Entry 4NNN (X-ray diffraction, 2.50 A resolution); this record covers chains O and U of the 28 polymer chains in the assembly.

Chain O:
Protein: Proteasome subunit alpha type-2
Source organism: Saccharomyces cerevisiae S288c
Notes: EC 3.4.25.1
Reference sequence: P23639 (PSA2_YEAST); residues 1-250 here = UniProt positions 1-250
Chain sequence (250 residues; each row starts with the number of its first residue):
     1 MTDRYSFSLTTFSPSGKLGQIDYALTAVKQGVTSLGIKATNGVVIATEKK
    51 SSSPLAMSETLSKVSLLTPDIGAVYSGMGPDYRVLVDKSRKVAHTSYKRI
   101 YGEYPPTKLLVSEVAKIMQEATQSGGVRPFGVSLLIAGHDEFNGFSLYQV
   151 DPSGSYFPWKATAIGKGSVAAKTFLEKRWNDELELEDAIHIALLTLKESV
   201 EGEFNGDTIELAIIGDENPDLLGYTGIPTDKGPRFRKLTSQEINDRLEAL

Chain U:
Protein: Proteasome subunit alpha type-1
Source organism: Saccharomyces cerevisiae S288c
Notes: EC 3.4.25.1
Reference sequence: P21243 (PSA1_YEAST); residues -8 to 243 here correspond to UniProt positions 1-252 (UniProt number = residue number + 9)
Chain sequence (252 residues; row label = number of the first residue in the row; numbers below 1 keep their minus sign (Met-8 is residue -8)):
    -8 MSGAAAASAAGYDRHITIFSPEGRLYQVEYAFKATNQTNINSLAVRGKDC
    42 TVVISQKKVPDKLLDPTTVSYIFCISRTIGMVVNGPIPDARNAALRAKAE
    92 AAEFRYKYGYDMPCDVLAKRMANLSQIYTQRAYMRPLGVILTFVSVDEEL
   142 GPSIYKTDPAGYYVGYKATATGPKQQEITTNLENHFKKSKIDHINEESWE
   192 KVVEFAITHMIDALGTEFSKNDLEVGVATKDKFFTLSAENIEERLVAIAE
   242 QD
Disordered / not traced: -8 to 1, 243

Chain O / chain U interface:
Residue-residue contacts (67):
  Asp3(O) with Tyr124(U)
  Tyr5(O) with Ile7(U); Ala123(U), hydrophobic; Tyr124(U), hydrophobic
  Leu9(O) with Ile9(U), hydrophobic; Ala123(U), hydrophobic
  Gln20(O) with Ile9(U); Phe10(U), hydrogen bond (side chain-backbone)
  Tyr23(O) with Phe10(U); Ser11(U); Pro12(U), hydrophobic; Gly14(U)
  Ala24(O) with Phe10(U), hydrophobic
  Thr26(O) with Pro12(U); Glu13(U)
  Ala27(O) with Gly14(U)
  Ser52(O) with Tyr153(U), hydrogen bond
  Ser53(O) with Thr170(U)
  Pro54(O) with Lys158(U), hydrogen bond (backbone-side chain); Glu174(U)
  Leu55(O) with Tyr157(U); Lys158(U), hydrogen bond (backbone-backbone); Ala159(U); Thr170(U); Leu173(U), hydrophobic; Phe177(U), hydrophobic
  Ala56(O) with Gly156(U); Tyr157(U), hydrophobic
  Met57(O) with Arg37(U); Val155(U); Gly156(U), hydrogen bond (backbone-backbone); Tyr157(U); Lys158(U)
  Thr60(O) with Tyr146(U); Val155(U); Gly156(U), hydrogen bond (side chain-backbone)
  Leu61(O) with Tyr153(U); Val155(U), hydrophobic
  Met78(O) with Phe10(U), hydrophobic; Leu16(U), hydrophobic
  Pro80(O) with Gln117(U); Ala151(U); Gly152(U); Tyr153(U)
  Asp81(O) with Gln117(U)
  Arg83(O) with Ala113(U), hydrogen bond (side chain-backbone); Asn114(U); Gly152(U), hydrogen bond (side chain-backbone); Tyr154(U)
  Val84(O) with Asn114(U); Gln117(U)
  Asp87(O) with Lys110(U), salt bridge; Asn114(U)
  Gly126(O) with Gln121(U); Arg122(U); Ala123(U), hydrogen bond (backbone-backbone)
  Val127(O) with Gln121(U); Arg122(U)
  Arg128(O) with Thr8(U); Phe10(U); Leu16(U); Gln117(U); Thr120(U), hydrogen bond (side chain-backbone); Gln121(U), hydrogen bond (backbone-backbone)
  Pro129(O) with Phe10(U)
  Phe130(O) with Gln121(U)
  Gly131(O) with Phe10(U)
Interface residues without a listed pair, chain O (30 interface residues in all): Thr2, Ala121
Interface residues without a listed pair, chain U (34 interface residues in all): Thr160

Overview:
The interface between chain O and chain U involves 30 residues on one side and 34 on the other; the contacts
include 11 hydrogen bonds and 1 salt bridge. Polar pairs include Asp87(O)-Lys110(U), Gln20(O)-Phe10(U) and
Ser52(O)-Tyr153(U).
Chain O is Proteasome subunit alpha type-2 and chain U is Proteasome subunit alpha type-1, both from
Saccharomyces cerevisiae S288c; the structure, yCP in complex with MG132, was determined by X-ray diffraction,
deposited together with 4NNW, 4NO1, 4NO6, 4NO8 and 4NO9.
